PDB entry 8IFM | electron microscopy, 2.92 A resolution | chains O and P of the 16 polymer chains in the assembly

== Chain O ==
Protein: Piwi domain-containing protein
Source organism: Thermoflavifilum thermophilum
UniProtKB: A0A1I7NFD7 (A0A1I7NFD7_9BACT); residues 1-507 here = UniProt positions 1-507
Sequence (507 residues; each row starts with the number of its first residue):
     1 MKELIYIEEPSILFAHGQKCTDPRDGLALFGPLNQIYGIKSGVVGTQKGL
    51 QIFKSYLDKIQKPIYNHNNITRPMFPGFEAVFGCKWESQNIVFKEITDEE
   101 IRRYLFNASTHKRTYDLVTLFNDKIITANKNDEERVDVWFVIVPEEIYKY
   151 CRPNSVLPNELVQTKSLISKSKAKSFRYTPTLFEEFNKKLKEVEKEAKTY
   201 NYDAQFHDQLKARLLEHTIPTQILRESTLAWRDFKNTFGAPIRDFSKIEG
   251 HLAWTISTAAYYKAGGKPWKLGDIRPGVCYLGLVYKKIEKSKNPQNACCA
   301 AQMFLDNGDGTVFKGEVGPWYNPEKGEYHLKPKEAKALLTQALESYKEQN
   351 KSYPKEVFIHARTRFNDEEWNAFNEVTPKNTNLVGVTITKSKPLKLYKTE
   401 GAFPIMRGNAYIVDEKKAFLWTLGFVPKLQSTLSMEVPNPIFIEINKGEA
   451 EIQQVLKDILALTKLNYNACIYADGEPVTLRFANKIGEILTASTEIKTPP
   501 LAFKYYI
Disordered / not traced: 98-111, 146-201, 273-275, 289-294
Bound ions: Mg2+: Asn-468, Ile-507 (shared with A1(P), A3(P) of chain P)
What the authors report for this chain:
  - mutagenesis - R135A, D137A: decreased catalytic activity

== Chain P ==
Molecule: guide RNA
Sequence (21 nucleotides; numbered 1 to 21; the number before each row is that of its first residue):
     1 AAACGGCUCUAAUCUAUUAGU
Disordered / not traced: 21
Bound ions: Mg2+: A1, A3 (shared with Asn-468(O), Ile-507(O) of chain O)

== How chain O and chain P interact ==
Residue-residue contacts - 53 pairs, chain O then chain P:
  Tyr-202(O) / A1(P)  base contact
  Asp-203(O) / A1(P)  hydrogen bond to the base
  Ala-204(O) / A1(P)  hydrogen bond to the base
  Gln-205(O) / A1(P)  base contact
  Phe-206(O) / A1(P)  base contact
  His-207(O) / A1(P)  salt bridge to the phosphate
  Lys-211(O) / A1(P)  salt bridge to the phosphate
  Gln-222(O) / A1(P)  phosphate contact
  Gln-222(O) / A2(P)  sugar contact
  Ile-223(O) / A1(P)  hydrogen bond to the phosphate
  Ile-223(O) / A2(P)  sugar contact
  Leu-224(O) / A2(P)  sugar contact
  Arg-225(O) / A1(P)  hydrogen bond to the sugar
  Arg-225(O) / A2(P)  salt bridge to the phosphate
  Thr-228(O) / A2(P)  hydrogen bond to the phosphate
  Arg-243(O) / A2(P)  salt bridge to the phosphate
  Phe-245(O) / A2(P)  base contact
  Phe-245(O) / A3(P)  base contact
  Ile-248(O) / A2(P)  base contact
  Leu-252(O) / A2(P)  base contact
  Thr-255(O) / A2(P)  base contact
  Thr-255(O) / A3(P)  sugar contact
  Gly-326(O) / A12(P)  sugar contact
  Gly-326(O) / U13(P)  hydrogen bond to the sugar
  Glu-327(O) / U13(P)  sugar contact
  Glu-327(O) / C14(P)  sugar contact
  Lys-390(O) / G6(P)  salt bridge to the phosphate
  Lys-395(O) / G6(P)  sugar contact
  Lys-395(O) / C7(P)  salt bridge to the phosphate
  Leu-423(O) / G5(P)  phosphate contact
  Leu-423(O) / G6(P)  phosphate contact
  Ser-434(O) / G5(P)  sugar contact
  Met-435(O) / G5(P)  hydrogen bond to the sugar
  Met-435(O) / G6(P)  sugar contact
  Glu-436(O) / G6(P)  hydrogen bond to the sugar
  Val-437(O) / G6(P)  sugar contact
  Asn-439(O) / G6(P)  hydrogen bond to the phosphate
  Asn-439(O) / C7(P)  hydrogen bond to the phosphate
  Asn-466(O) / C4(P)  sugar contact
  Asn-468(O) / A1(P)  phosphate contact
  Asn-468(O) / A2(P)  sugar contact
  Asn-468(O) / A3(P)  sugar contact
  Ala-469(O) / A3(P)  sugar contact
  Ile-471(O) / A3(P)  sugar contact
  Ile-471(O) / C4(P)  sugar contact
  Asp-474(O) / C4(P)  phosphate contact
  Asp-474(O) / G5(P)  phosphate contact
  Gly-475(O) / C4(P)  phosphate contact
  Gly-475(O) / G5(P)  hydrogen bond to the phosphate
  Glu-476(O) / G5(P)  hydrogen bond to the phosphate
  Arg-481(O) / C4(P)  salt bridge to the phosphate
  Arg-481(O) / G5(P)  salt bridge to the phosphate
  Ile-507(O) / A1(P)  phosphate contact
Also at the interface, not in a pair above, chain O (45 interface residues in all): Thr-221, His-251, Ile-256, Ala-259, Lys-263, Lys-325, Leu-433, Pro-438, Ala-473

== Overview ==
The interface between chain O and chain P involves 45 residues on one side and 10 on the other; the contacts
include 12 hydrogen bonds and 8 salt bridges. Polar contacts include Asp-203(O)/A1(P), Ala-204(O)/A1(P) and
Arg-225(O)/A1(P). From the paper: R135A and D137A of chain O reduce catalytic activity.
Here chain O is Piwi domain-containing protein (Thermoflavifilum thermophilum) and chain P is guide RNA. Entry
8IFM (Cryo-EM structure of tetrameric SPARTA gRNA-ssDNA target complex in state 2) was determined by electron
microscopy (same publication as 8IFK, 8IFL and 8K34).
